5XBW - chains B and D of the 4 polymer chains in the assembly; structure by X-ray diffraction, 3.11 A resolution.

[Chain B (and D)]
Protein: Probable transcriptional regulator
Organism: Pseudomonas aeruginosa PAO1
Notes: chain D of this document is another copy of the same molecule, construct and numbering; everything in this record applies to it too
UniProt: Q9HUT5 (Q9HUT5_PSEAE); residue numbers follow UniProt; this construct covers 1-270
Sequence (272 residues; each row starts with the number of its first residue; numbers below 1 keep their minus sign (Gly-1 is residue -1)):
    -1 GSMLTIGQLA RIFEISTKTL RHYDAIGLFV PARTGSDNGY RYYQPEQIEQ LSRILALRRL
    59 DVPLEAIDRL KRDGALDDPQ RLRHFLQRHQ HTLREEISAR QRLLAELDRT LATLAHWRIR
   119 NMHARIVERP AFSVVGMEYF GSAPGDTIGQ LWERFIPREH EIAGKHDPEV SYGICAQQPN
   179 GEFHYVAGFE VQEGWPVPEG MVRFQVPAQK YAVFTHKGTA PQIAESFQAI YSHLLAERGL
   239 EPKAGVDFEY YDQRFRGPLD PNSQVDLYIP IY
Not modelled in the structure: -1 to 0
Construct notes: expression tag (-1 to 0)
UniProt features mapped onto this chain:
  - DNA-binding region: Ile4 to Ala23 (H-T-H motif)
  - binding site (3',3'-c-di-GMP): Met1, Arg31, Ser34, Asp35, Tyr40, Arg67, Arg70, Arg86, Tyr270
  - mutagenesis: Arg31 (R31A: Reduces c-di-GMP binding. Drastically decreases DNA binding ability, but binding is still enhanced in the presence of c-di-GMP ...), Asp35 (D35A: Slightly reduces c-di-GMP binding. Reduces c-di-GMP binding when associated with Ala-31, Ala-40 and Ala-270 ...), Tyr40 (Y40A: Reduces c-di-GMP binding. Reduces c-di-GMP binding when associated with Ala-31, Ala-35 and Ala-270 ...), Arg67 (R67A: Slightly reduces c-di-GMP binding. Reduces c-di-GMP binding when associated with Ala-86. Slightly decreases DNA binding ability, but binding is still enhanced in the presence of c-di-GMP ...), Arg86 (R86A: Reduces c-di-GMP binding. Reduces c-di-GMP binding when associated with Ala-67. Drastically decreases DNA binding ability, but binding is still enhanced in the presence of c-di-GMP ...), Tyr270 (Y270A: Reduces c-di-GMP binding. Reduces c-di-GMP binding when associated with Ala-31, Ala-35 and Ala-40 ...)
Reported in the primary citation:
  - conformationally variable residues (order/disorder transition): Thr32 to Asn36, Phe138 to Gly143
  - mutagenesis - F253R: abolished expression
  - mutagenesis - C173W, E247A: decreased stability
  - mutagenesis - Y183A, Y249A: decreased binding to pyocyanin
  - mutagenesis - R31A/D35A/Y40A/R67A/R86A/Y270A: abolished binding to DNA

[How chain B and chain D interact]
Pairs across the interface (17; chain B residue first):
  Ala103(B) with Asp106(D)
  Asp106(B) with Ala103(D); Asp106(D); Arg107(D), salt bridge
  Arg107(B) with Asp106(D), salt bridge; Ala110(D)
  Ala110(B) with Arg107(D); Ala110(D), hydrophobic; Thr111(D)
  Thr111(B) with Ala110(D); His114(D)
  His114(B) with Thr111(D); His114(D)
  Arg118(B) with His231(D); Glu235(D)
  His231(B) with Arg118(D)
  Glu235(B) with Arg118(D)
Interface residues without a listed pair, chain B (11 interface residues in all): Gln99, Leu109
Interface residues without a listed pair, chain D (11 interface residues in all): Gln99, Leu109

[Summary]
The chain B/chain D interface involves 11 residues from each chain, with 2 salt bridges. The salt-bridged pair
is Asp106(B)-Arg107(D). From the paper: C173W and E247A of chain B reduce stability; conformational
variability at Thr32(B) and Phe138(B); 6 substitutions were tested in all.
Chain B and chain D are both Probable transcriptional regulator (Pseudomonas aeruginosa PAO1); the structure,
The structure of BrlR, was determined by X-ray diffraction (same publication as 5XBI).
